PDB entry 5IX2 | X-ray diffraction, 2.90 A resolution | chains A and B of the 4 polymer chains in the assembly

Chain A (and B):
Molecule: MORC family CW-type zinc finger protein 3
From: Mus musculus
Notes: chain B of this document is another copy of the same molecule, construct and numbering; everything in this record applies to it too
UniProt: F7BJB9 (MORC3_MOUSE); residues 7-456 here = UniProt positions 7-456
Chain sequence (451 residues; numbered 6 to 456; the number before each row is that of its first residue):
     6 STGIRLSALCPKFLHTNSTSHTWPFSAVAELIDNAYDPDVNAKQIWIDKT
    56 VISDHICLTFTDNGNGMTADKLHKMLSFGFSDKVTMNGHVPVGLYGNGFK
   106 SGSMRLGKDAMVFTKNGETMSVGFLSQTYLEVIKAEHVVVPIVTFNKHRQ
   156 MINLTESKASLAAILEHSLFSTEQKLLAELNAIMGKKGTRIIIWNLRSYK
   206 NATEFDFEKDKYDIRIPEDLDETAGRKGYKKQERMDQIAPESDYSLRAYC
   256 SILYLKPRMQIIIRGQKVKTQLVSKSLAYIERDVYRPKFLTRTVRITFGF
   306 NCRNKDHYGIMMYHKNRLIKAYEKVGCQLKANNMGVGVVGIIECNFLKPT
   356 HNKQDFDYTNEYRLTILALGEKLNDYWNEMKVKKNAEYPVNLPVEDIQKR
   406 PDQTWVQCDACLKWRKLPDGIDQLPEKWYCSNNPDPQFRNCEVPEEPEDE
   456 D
Disordered / not traced: 6-7, 225-233, 240-242, 334-337, 392-403, 456 (chain B: 6-7, 225-233, 240-241, 390-403, 455-456)
Differences from the reference sequence: expression tag (6)
Covalent attachments: covalent link D42-K88; covalent link E184-R195
Ion coordination: Mg2+: N39 (together with AMP-PNP); Zn2+: C413, C416, C435, C446
Residues lining bound ligands: AMP-PNP (ANP; phosphoaminophosphonic acid-adenylate ester): E35, N39, A40, D42, D44, V45, D67, G71, M72, K76, M80, F85, S86, K88, V97, G98, L99, Y100, G101, N102, G103, F104, K105, T194, K358
Reported in the primary citation:
  - mutagenesis - I9A: decreased binding to MORC family CW-type zinc finger protein 3 (chain A)
  - mutagenesis - I9A: unchanged binding to nucleotide

Chain A / chain B interface:
Residue-residue contacts - 93 pairs, chain A then chain B:
  G8(A) with E161(B); A164(B)
  I9(A) with Y134(B); V144(B), hydrophobic; P146(B), hydrophobic; A164(B), hydrophobic
  R10(A) with H78(B); V144(B); V145(B), hydrogen bond (backbone-backbone); E161(B)
  L11(A) with H78(B), hydrogen bond (backbone-side chain); H142(B); V143(B); V144(B), hydrophobic
  S12(A) with L14(B); L81(B), hydrogen bond (side chain-backbone); S82(B); F83(B); V143(B), hydrogen bond (backbone-backbone)
  A13(A) with S82(B), hydrogen bond (backbone-side chain); F83(B), hydrogen bond (backbone-backbone); F85(B)
  L14(A) with L14(B), hydrophobic; F83(B)
  C15(A) with F83(B), hydrogen bond (backbone-backbone); G84(B); F85(B), hydrophobic
  K17(A) with G84(B); S86(B), hydrogen bond (side chain-backbone)
  F18(A) with F18(B), hydrophobic; N22(B); F83(B), hydrophobic; G84(B); N102(B)
  T21(A) with Y100(B), hydrogen bond (side chain-backbone); H356(B)
  N22(A) with F18(B)
  T24(A) with T355(B); H356(B)
  H78(A) with R10(B); L11(B), hydrogen bond (side chain-backbone)
  L81(A) with S12(B), hydrogen bond (backbone-side chain)
  S82(A) with S12(B); A13(B), hydrogen bond (side chain-backbone)
  F83(A) with A13(B), hydrogen bond (backbone-backbone); L14(B); C15(B), hydrogen bond (backbone-backbone)
  G84(A) with C15(B), hydrogen bond (backbone-side chain); K17(B); F18(B)
  F85(A) with A13(B); C15(B)
  S86(A) with K17(B), hydrogen bond (backbone-side chain)
  Y100(A) with T21(B), hydrogen bond (backbone-side chain); T24(B)
  N102(A) with F18(B); T21(B)
  Y134(A) with I9(B)
  H142(A) with L11(B)
  V143(A) with L11(B); S12(B), hydrogen bond (backbone-backbone)
  V144(A) with I9(B), hydrophobic; R10(B)
  V145(A) with I9(B); R10(B), hydrogen bond (backbone-backbone)
  P146(A) with I9(B), hydrophobic
  E161(A) with G8(B); R10(B)
  A164(A) with I9(B), hydrophobic
  S165(A) with I9(B)
  Y204(A) with N365(B); E366(B), hydrogen bond
  D224(A) with N365(B)
  Y234(A) with R368(B)
  K235(A) with Y363(B), hydrogen bond (backbone-side chain)
  K236(A) with Y363(B)
  Q237(A) with D360(B); Y363(B); Y367(B)
  T355(A) with T24(B)
  H356(A) with T21(B); T24(B); S25(B); H356(B)
  D360(A) with Q237(B)
  D362(A) with T27(B)
  Y363(A) with T27(B); Y234(B); K235(B), hydrogen bond (side chain-backbone); Q237(B)
  N365(A) with D224(B)
  Y367(A) with Q237(B), hydrogen bond
  R368(A) with Y234(B)
Other interface residues (no listed pair), chain A (54 interface residues in all): S25, H26, T27, L99, E141, T160, A168, K325, P354
Other interface residues (no listed pair), chain B (54 interface residues in all): H26, L99, E141, S165, A168, K205, K236, F294, F361, D362

In short:
Chain A and chain B each contribute 54 residues to their interface; the contacts include 23 hydrogen bonds.
Among the polar pairs are L11(A)-H78(B), S12(A)-L81(B) and A13(A)-S82(B). From the paper: I9A of chain A
reduces binding to MORC family CW-type zinc finger protein 3 (chain A); I9A of chain A leaves binding to
nucleotide unchanged.
Chain A and chain B are both MORC family CW-type zinc finger protein 3 (Mus musculus); the structure, Crystal
structure of mouse Morc3 ATPase-CW cassette in complex with AMPPNP and unmodified H3 peptide, was determined
by X-ray diffraction, deposited together with 5IX1.
